Entry 5YLS (X-ray diffraction, 3.00 A resolution); this record covers chains C and D of the 6 polymer chains in the assembly.

# Chain C
Name: Tubulin alpha-1B chain
Source organism: Sus scrofa
UniProtKB: Q2XVP4 (TBA1B_PIG); numbering as in UniProt (aligned over 1-451)
Chain sequence (451 residues; numbered 1 to 451; the number before each row is that of its first residue):
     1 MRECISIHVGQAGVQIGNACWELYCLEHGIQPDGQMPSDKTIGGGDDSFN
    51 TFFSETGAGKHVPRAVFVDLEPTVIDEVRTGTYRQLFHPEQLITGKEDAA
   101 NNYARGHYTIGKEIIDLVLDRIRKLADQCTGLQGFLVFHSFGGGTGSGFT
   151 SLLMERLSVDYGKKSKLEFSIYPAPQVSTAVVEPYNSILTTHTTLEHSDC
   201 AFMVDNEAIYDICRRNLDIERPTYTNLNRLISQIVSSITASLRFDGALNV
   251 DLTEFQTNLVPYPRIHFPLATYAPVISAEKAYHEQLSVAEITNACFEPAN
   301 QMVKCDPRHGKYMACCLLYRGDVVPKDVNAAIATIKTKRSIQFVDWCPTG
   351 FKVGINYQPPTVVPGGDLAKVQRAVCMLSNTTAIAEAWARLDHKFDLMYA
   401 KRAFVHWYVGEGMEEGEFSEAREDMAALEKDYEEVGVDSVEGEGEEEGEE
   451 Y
Disordered / not traced: 441-451
Metal / ion sites: Ca2+: Asp39, Thr41, Gly44, Glu55
Small-molecule neighbours:
  - GTP (guanosine-5'-triphosphate): Gly10, Gln11, Ala12, Gln15, Ile16, Asp69, Asp98, Ala99, Ala100, Asn101, Ser140, Gly142, Gly143, Gly144, Thr145, Gly146, Ile171, Pro173, Val177, Thr179, Glu183, Asn206, Tyr224, Leu227, Asn228, Ile231
  - Y50 (E-3-(3-azanyl-4-methoxy-phenyl)-1-(5-methoxy-2,2-dimethyl-chromen-8-yl)prop-2-en-1-one): Thr179, Ala180, Val181
UniProt features mapped onto this chain:
  - motif: Met1 to Cys4 (MREC motif)
  - active site: Glu254
  - binding site (GTP): Gly10, Gln11, Ala12, Gln15, Glu71, Ala99, Ser140, Gly143, Gly144, Thr145, Gly146, Thr179, Glu183, Asn206, Tyr224, Asn228, Leu252
  - binding site (Mg(2+)): Glu71
  - site: Tyr451 (Involved in polymerization)
  - modified residue: Lys40 (N6,N6,N6-trimethyllysine), Ser48 (Phosphoserine), Ser232 (Phosphoserine), Tyr282 (3'-nitrotyrosine), Arg339 (Omega-N-methylarginine), Ser439 (Phosphoserine), Glu443 (5-glutamyl polyglutamate), Glu445 (5-glutamyl polyglutamate), Tyr451 (3'-nitrotyrosine)
  - cross-link (Glycyl lysine isopeptide (Lys-Gly)): Lys326 (interchain with G-Cter in ubiquitin), Lys370 (interchain with G-Cter in ubiquitin)
From the paper describing this entry:
  - binding site for Y50: Thr179

# Chain D
Name: Tubulin beta chain
Source organism: Sus scrofa
UniProtKB: A0A287AGU7 (A0A287AGU7_PIG); numbering as in UniProt (aligned over 1-445)
Chain sequence (445 residues; row label = number of the first residue in the row):
     1 MREIVHIQAGQCGNQIGAKFWEVISDEHGIDPTGSYHGDSDLQLERINVY
    51 YNEATGNKYVPRAILVDLEPGTMDSVRSGPFGQIFRPDNFVFGQSGAGNN
   101 WAKGHYTEGAELVDSVLDVVRKESESCDCLQGFQLTHSLGGGTGSGMGTL
   151 LISKIREEYPDRIMNTFSVMPSPKVSDTVVEPYNATLSVHQLVENTDETY
   201 CIDNEALYDICFRTLKLTTPTYGDLNHLVSATMSGVTTCLRFPGQLNADL
   251 RKLAVNMVPFPRLHFFMPGFAPLTSRGSQQYRALTVPELTQQMFDSKNMM
   301 AACDPRHGRYLTVAAIFRGRMSMKEVDEQMLNVQNKNSSYFVEWIPNNVK
   351 TAVCDIPPRGLKMSATFIGNSTAIQELFKRISEQFTAMFRRKAFLHWYTG
   401 EGMDEMEFTEAESNMNDLVSEYQQYQDATADEQGEFEEEEGEDEA
Disordered / not traced: 274-283, 432-445
Small-molecule neighbours:
  - GTP (guanosine-5'-triphosphate): Gly10, Gln11, Cys12, Gln15, Ile16, Asp67, Gly96, Ala97, Gly98, Asn99, Ser138, Gly140, Gly141, Gly142, Thr143, Gly144, Ser145, Val169, Pro171, Val175, Ser176, Glu181, Asn204, Leu207, Tyr222, Leu225, Asn226
  - Y50 (E-3-(3-azanyl-4-methoxy-phenyl)-1-(5-methoxy-2,2-dimethyl-chromen-8-yl)prop-2-en-1-one): Tyr200, Val236, Cys239, Leu240, Leu246, Asn247, Ala248, Asp249, Lys252, Leu253, Asn256, Met257, Thr312, Val313, Ala314, Ala315, Ile316, Asn348, Val349, Lys350, Thr351, Ala352, Ile368

# How chain C and chain D interact
Residue-residue contacts (51):
  Glu71(C) with Asn247(D)
  Thr73(C) with Asn247(D)
  Lys96(C) with Asp128(D)
  Glu97(C) with Arg2(D); Cys129(D); Arg162(D), salt bridge
  Asp98(C) with Lys252(D), salt bridge
  Ala100(C) with Arg251(D); Lys252(D); Val255(D)
  Asn101(C) with Lys252(D); Asn256(D), hydrogen bond
  Arg105(C) with Arg251(D)
  Pro175(C) with Asn347(D)
  Ser178(C) with Lys350(D), hydrogen bond (backbone-side chain)
  Thr179(C) with Leu246(D); Asn256(D)
  Ala180(C) with Asn256(D)
  Val181(C) with Asn256(D), hydrogen bond (backbone-side chain); Pro346(D); Asn347(D); Asn348(D)
  Glu220(C) with Lys324(D)
  Arg221(C) with Asp327(D), salt bridge
  Lys394(C) with Pro346(D); Asn347(D)
  Leu397(C) with Glu343(D); Trp344(D); Pro346(D), hydrophobic; Ala430(D), hydrophobic
  Met398(C) with Trp344(D), hydrogen bond (backbone-backbone); Pro346(D)
  Lys401(C) with Phe260(D); Trp344(D); Thr429(D), hydrogen bond (side chain-backbone)
  Arg402(C) with Phe260(D)
  Ala403(C) with Pro259(D); Phe260(D), hydrophobic
  Phe404(C) with Val255(D); Asn256(D); Val258(D); Pro259(D), hydrogen bond (backbone-backbone); Thr312(D); Ile345(D), hydrophobic
  His406(C) with Val258(D); Pro259(D), hydrogen bond (side chain-backbone); Phe260(D); Pro261(D)
  Trp407(C) with Ala254(D), hydrogen bond (side chain-backbone); Val255(D); Val258(D), hydrogen bond (side chain-backbone)
Also at the interface, not in a pair above, chain C (25 interface residues in all): Val182
Also at the interface, not in a pair above, chain D (29 interface residues in all): Asp197, Asp249

# Overview
25 residues of chain C face 29 of chain D across their interface, with 9 hydrogen bonds and 3 salt bridges.
Polar pairs include Glu97(C)-Arg162(D), Asp98(C)-Lys252(D) and Arg221(C)-Asp327(D). Compound Y50 is bound
between chain C and chain D. Chain C binds GTP. Bound to chain D: GTP. From the paper: a binding site for Y50
at Thr179(C).
Chain C is Tubulin alpha-1B chain and chain D is Tubulin beta chain, both from Sus scrofa; the structure,
Crystal structure of T2R-TTL-Y50 complex, was determined by X-ray diffraction, deposited together with 5XIW,
5YL2, 5YLJ and 5XP3.
